Entry 4Y8U (X-ray diffraction, 2.90 A resolution); this record covers chains A and B of the 30 polymer chains in the assembly.

# Chain A
Protein: Proteasome subunit alpha type-2
Organism: Saccharomyces cerevisiae (strain ATCC 204508 / S288c)
Notes: EC 3.4.25.1
UniProt: P23639 (PSA2_YEAST); residue numbers follow UniProt; this construct covers 1-250
Chain sequence (250 residues; row label = number of the first residue in the row):
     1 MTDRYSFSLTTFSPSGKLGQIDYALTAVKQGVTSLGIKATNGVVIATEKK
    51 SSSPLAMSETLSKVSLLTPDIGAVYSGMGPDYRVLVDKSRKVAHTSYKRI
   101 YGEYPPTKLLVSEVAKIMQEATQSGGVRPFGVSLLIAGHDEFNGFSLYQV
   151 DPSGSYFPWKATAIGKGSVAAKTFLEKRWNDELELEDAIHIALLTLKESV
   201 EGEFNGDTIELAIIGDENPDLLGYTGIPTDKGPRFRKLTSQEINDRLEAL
Curated features (UniProtKB/Swiss-Prot):
  - cross-link: Lys108 (Glycyl lysine isopeptide (Lys-Gly) (interchain with G-Cter in ubiquitin))

# Chain B
Protein: Proteasome subunit alpha type-3
Organism: Saccharomyces cerevisiae (strain ATCC 204508 / S288c)
Notes: EC 3.4.25.1
UniProt: P23638 (PSA3_YEAST); residues 0-257 here correspond to UniProt positions 1-258 (UniProt number = residue number + 1)
Chain sequence (258 residues; each row starts with the number of its first residue; numbering starts at 0):
     0 MGSRRYDSRTTIFSPEGRLYQVEYALESISHAGTAIGIMASDGIVLAAER
    50 KVTSTLLEQDTSTEKLYKLNDKIAVAVAGLTADAEILINTARIHAQNYLK
   100 TYNEDIPVEILVRRLSDIKQGYTQHGGLRPFGVSFIYAGYDDRYGYQLYT
   150 SNPSGNYTGWKAISVGANTSAAQTLLQMDYKDDMKVDDAIELALKTLSKT
   200 TDSSALTYDRLEFATIRKGANDGEVYQKIFKPQEIKDILVKTGITKKDED
   250 EEADEDMK
Unresolved in the structure: 0, 245-257
Curated features (UniProtKB/Swiss-Prot):
  - cross-link (Glycyl lysine isopeptide (Lys-Gly)): Lys99 (interchain with G-Cter in ubiquitin), Lys198 (interchain with G-Cter in ubiquitin), Lys230 (interchain with G-Cter in ubiquitin)

# How chain A and chain B interact
Residue-residue contacts - 60 pairs, chain A then chain B:
  Arg4(A) - Ser2(B)  hydrogen bond (backbone-side chain)
  Tyr5(A) - Ser2(B)
  Tyr5(A) - Tyr5(B)
  Ser6(A) - Gly125(B)
  Ser6(A) - Leu127(B)
  Phe7(A) - Ser2(B)
  Phe7(A) - Tyr5(B)
  Phe7(A) - Asp6(B)
  Phe7(A) - Gly126(B)
  Ser8(A) - Gly126(B)  hydrogen bond (backbone-backbone)
  Ser8(A) - Leu127(B)
  Ser8(A) - Arg128(B)  hydrogen bond (side chain-backbone)
  Thr10(A) - Arg128(B)
  Thr11(A) - Ser7(B)
  Thr11(A) - Thr9(B)
  Thr11(A) - Gln20(B)
  Phe12(A) - Gln20(B)
  Phe12(A) - Tyr23(B)
  Phe12(A) - Arg128(B)
  Phe12(A) - Pro129(B)
  Phe12(A) - Gly131(B)
  Ser13(A) - Tyr23(B)
  Pro14(A) - Tyr23(B)  hydrophobic
  Pro14(A) - Glu26(B)
  Ser15(A) - Glu26(B)
  Gly16(A) - Tyr23(B)
  Gly16(A) - Ser27(B)  hydrogen bond (backbone-side chain)
  Leu18(A) - Arg128(B)
  Lys38(A) - Glu57(B)  salt bridge
  Ser112(A) - Glu84(B)
  Lys116(A) - Ile85(B)
  Gln119(A) - Ala81(B)
  Gln119(A) - Asp82(B)  hydrogen bond
  Gln119(A) - Ile85(B)
  Gln119(A) - Arg128(B)
  Thr122(A) - Arg128(B)  hydrogen bond (backbone-side chain)
  Gln123(A) - Tyr121(B)
  Gln123(A) - Leu127(B)
  Gln123(A) - Arg128(B)  hydrogen bond (side chain-backbone)
  Gln123(A) - Phe130(B)
  Gly125(A) - Leu127(B)
  Ser153(A) - Ala81(B)
  Gly154(A) - Ala81(B)
  Ser155(A) - Ala81(B)
  Tyr156(A) - Glu84(B)  hydrogen bond
  Pro158(A) - Leu56(B)
  Pro158(A) - Glu57(B)  hydrogen bond (backbone-backbone)
  Pro158(A) - Thr60(B)
  Pro158(A) - Ser61(B)
  Trp159(A) - Ser53(B)
  Trp159(A) - Leu55(B)
  Trp159(A) - Leu56(B)
  Lys160(A) - Thr54(B)
  Lys160(A) - Leu55(B)  hydrogen bond (backbone-backbone)
  Lys160(A) - Leu56(B)
  Lys160(A) - Glu57(B)
  Ala161(A) - Leu55(B)
  Leu175(A) - Leu55(B)  hydrophobic
  Glu176(A) - Thr54(B)
  Glu176(A) - Leu55(B)
Other interface residues (no listed pair), chain A (35 interface residues in all): Ser124, Tyr148, Phe157, Lys172, Trp179
Other interface residues (no listed pair), chain B (32 interface residues in all): Ala24, His30, Leu79, Thr80

# Summary
Chain A and chain B form an interface of 35 and 32 residues respectively; the contacts include 10 hydrogen
bonds and 1 salt bridge. Polar pairs include Lys38(A)-Glu57(B), Arg4(A)-Ser2(B) and Ser8(A)-Arg128(B).
Chain A is Proteasome subunit alpha type-2 and chain B is Proteasome subunit alpha type-3, both from
Saccharomyces cerevisiae (strain ATCC 204508 / S288c); the structure, Yeast 20S proteasome beta2-H116D mutant
in complex with Ac-PAD-ep, was determined by X-ray diffraction (same publication as 4Y69, 4Y6A, 4Y6V, 4Y6Z,
4Y70, 4Y74 and 34 further entries).
